7XDR - chains A and B of the 6 polymer chains in the assembly; structure by X-ray diffraction, 2.40 A resolution.

# Chain A (and B)
Name: Glucosylglycerol phosphorylase
Source organism: Marinobacter adhaerens
Notes: EC 2.4.1.359; chain B of this document is another copy of the same molecule, construct and numbering; everything in this record applies to it too
UniProtKB: E4PMA5 (GGOP_MARAH); residues 1-480 here = UniProt positions 1-480
Sequence (480 residues; numbered 1 to 480; the number before each row is that of its first residue):
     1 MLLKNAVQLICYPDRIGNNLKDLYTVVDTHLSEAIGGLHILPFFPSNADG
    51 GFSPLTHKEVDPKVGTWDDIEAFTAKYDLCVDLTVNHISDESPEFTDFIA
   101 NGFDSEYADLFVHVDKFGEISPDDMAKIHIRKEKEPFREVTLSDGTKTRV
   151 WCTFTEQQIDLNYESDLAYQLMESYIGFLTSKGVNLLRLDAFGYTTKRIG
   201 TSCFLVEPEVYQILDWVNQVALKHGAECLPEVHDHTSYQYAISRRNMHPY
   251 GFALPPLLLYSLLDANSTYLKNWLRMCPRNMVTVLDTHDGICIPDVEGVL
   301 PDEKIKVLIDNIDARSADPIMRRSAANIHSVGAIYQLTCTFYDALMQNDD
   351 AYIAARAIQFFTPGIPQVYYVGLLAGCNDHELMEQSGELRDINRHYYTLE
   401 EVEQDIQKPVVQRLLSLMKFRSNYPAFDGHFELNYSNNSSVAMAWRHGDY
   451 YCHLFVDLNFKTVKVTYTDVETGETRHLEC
Curated features (UniProtKB/Swiss-Prot):
  - active site: Asp190 (Nucleophile), Glu231 (Proton donor)
  - binding site (substrate): Tyr194, Gln336
  - mutagenesis: Tyr194 (Y194A: 2.7% of wild-type catalytic activity), Ala333 (A333D: 0.3% of wild-type catalytic activity. Does not gain activity on sucrose), Gln336 (Q336A: 2.6% of wild-type catalytic activity)

# Interface between chain A and chain B
Contacting residue pairs (43):
  Thr201(A) with Tyr435(B)
  Ser202(A) with Tyr435(B), hydrogen bond (backbone-side chain)
  Val206(A) with Tyr435(B), hydrophobic
  Glu207(A) with Arg275(B), salt bridge; Leu433(B); Asn434(B); Tyr435(B), hydrogen bond (backbone-backbone)
  Pro208(A) with Glu432(B); Leu433(B); Asn434(B)
  Tyr211(A) with Arg275(B)
  His235(A) with Asn272(B); Met276(B)
  Ser237(A) with Asn272(B); Arg275(B), hydrogen bond; Met276(B)
  Tyr238(A) with Arg275(B), hydrogen bond
  Tyr240(A) with Met276(B), hydrophobic
  Ala241(A) with Arg275(B)
  Arg244(A) with Arg275(B); Met276(B), hydrogen bond (side chain-backbone); Cys277(B), hydrogen bond (side chain-backbone)
  Asn272(A) with His235(B); Ser237(B)
  Arg275(A) with Glu207(B), salt bridge; Tyr211(B); Ser237(B), hydrogen bond; Tyr238(B), hydrogen bond; Ala241(B); Arg244(B)
  Met276(A) with Ser237(B); Tyr240(B), hydrophobic; Arg244(B), hydrogen bond (backbone-side chain); Met276(B), hydrophobic
  Cys277(A) with Arg244(B), hydrogen bond (backbone-side chain)
  Gly298(A) with Gly298(B)
  Leu433(A) with Glu207(B); Pro208(B)
  Asn434(A) with Glu207(B)
  Tyr435(A) with Thr201(B); Ser202(B), hydrogen bond (side chain-backbone); Val206(B), hydrophobic; Glu207(B), hydrogen bond (backbone-backbone)
Other interface residues (no listed pair), chain A (28 interface residues in all): Arg198, Gly200, Thr236, Arg245, Pro278, Pro301, Asp302, Glu432
Other interface residues (no listed pair), chain B (29 interface residues in all): Lys127, Arg198, Gly200, Thr236, Pro278, Pro301, Asp302, Phe431

# In short
The interface between chain A and chain B involves 28 residues on one side and 29 on the other; the contacts
include 12 hydrogen bonds and 2 salt bridges. Polar pairs include Glu207(A)-Arg275(B), Ser202(A)-Tyr435(B) and
Ser237(A)-Arg275(B).
Both chains are Glucosylglycerol phosphorylase (Marinobacter adhaerens). Entry 7XDR (Crystal structure of a
glucosylglycerol phosphorylase from Marinobacter adhaerens) was determined by X-ray diffraction together with
7XDQ from the same study.
